PDB entry 6O7I | electron microscopy, 3.20 A resolution | chains C and E of the 11 polymer chains in the assembly

[Chain C]
Molecule: Csm3
Organism: Thermococcus onnurineus (strain NA1)
UniProtKB: B6YWC0 (B6YWC0_THEON); numbering as in UniProt (aligned over 1-290)
Chain sequence (291 residues; row label = number of the first residue in the row; numbering starts at 0):
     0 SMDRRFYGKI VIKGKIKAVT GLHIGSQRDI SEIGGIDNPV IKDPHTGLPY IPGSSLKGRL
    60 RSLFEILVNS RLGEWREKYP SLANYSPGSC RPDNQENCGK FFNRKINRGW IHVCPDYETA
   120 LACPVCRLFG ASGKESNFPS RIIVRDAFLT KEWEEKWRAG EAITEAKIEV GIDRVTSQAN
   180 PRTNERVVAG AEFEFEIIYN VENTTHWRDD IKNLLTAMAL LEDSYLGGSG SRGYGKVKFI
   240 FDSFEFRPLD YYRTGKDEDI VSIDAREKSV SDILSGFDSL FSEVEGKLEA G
Disordered / not traced: 0-3, 27-35, 288-290
Differences from the reference sequence: expression tag (0)

[Chain E]
Molecule: Csm4
Organism: Thermococcus onnurineus (strain NA1)
UniProtKB: B6YWC1 (B6YWC1_THEON); residues 1-289 here = UniProt positions 1-289
Chain sequence (289 residues; numbered 1 to 289; the number before each row is that of its first residue):
     1 MPKFIAVKLI PKGPFRDIPR ADTLFGAIGN AISAIHGQSA VEELVDAFVG GARISSAFPY
    61 SGDTYYLPKP LSVEPALEGI LTGLDEEERY TTAKRLRKAK YLDLKNFELA LRLRPFTIPE
   121 EIPYARVDVP RVVLDRVTQD SSIYFWEEIR FREKSGVYFL YSGPREVFDG YIAPAMRFLG
   181 DTGIGGKSTW GAGLFEVEFH EMKIDAPGSE YSVTLSNALP TKTPVLWRLL RKGGWSFGRR
   241 KPRMTFIAEG SIVKNDPGGM ERLELGLSHE VYVYGLTFPL GVELPEGLE
Disordered / not traced: 1, 82-88, 288-289

[Chain C / chain E interface]
Residue-residue contacts (57):
  Phe5(C) - Ala34(E)
  Phe5(C) - Phe178(E)  hydrophobic
  Lys8(C) - Asp181(E)
  Lys8(C) - Thr182(E)
  Gln26(C) - Pro130(E)
  Asp42(C) - Arg150(E)
  Pro43(C) - Arg150(E)
  His44(C) - Ala125(E)
  His44(C) - Arg150(E)  hydrogen bond (side chain-backbone)
  His44(C) - Phe151(E)
  His44(C) - Arg152(E)  hydrogen bond
  Tyr49(C) - Arg150(E)  hydrogen bond
  Ser53(C) - Arg131(E)  hydrogen bond
  Ser53(C) - Trp190(E)
  Lys56(C) - Thr189(E)
  Arg60(C) - Arg136(E)
  Ser61(C) - Arg136(E)  hydrogen bond
  Glu64(C) - Arg136(E)
  Arg90(C) - Asp135(E)  salt bridge
  Arg90(C) - Asp140(E)  salt bridge
  Phe101(C) - Arg136(E)
  Asn106(C) - Ser142(E)
  Arg107(C) - Asp140(E)  salt bridge
  Arg107(C) - Ser141(E)  hydrogen bond (side chain-backbone)
  Arg107(C) - Ser142(E)  hydrogen bond (backbone-side chain)
  Gly108(C) - Asp135(E)
  Gly108(C) - Ser142(E)
  Trp109(C) - Asp135(E)
  Trp109(C) - Arg136(E)
  Ile110(C) - Val133(E)  hydrophobic
  Ile110(C) - Arg136(E)
  Glu134(C) - Arg239(E)  salt bridge
  Ser139(C) - Thr189(E)  hydrogen bond
  Ile141(C) - Thr189(E)  hydrogen bond (backbone-side chain)
  Ile142(C) - Asp181(E)
  Ile142(C) - Ser188(E)
  Ile142(C) - Gly191(E)
  Val143(C) - Thr189(E)  hydrogen bond (backbone-backbone)
  Val143(C) - Trp190(E)
  Val143(C) - Gly191(E)  hydrogen bond (backbone-backbone)
  Arg144(C) - Lys12(E)  hydrogen bond (side chain-backbone)
  Arg144(C) - Gly191(E)
  Arg144(C) - Leu194(E)
  Asp145(C) - Arg150(E)  salt bridge
  Phe147(C) - Lys12(E)
  Phe147(C) - Arg150(E)
  Glu195(C) - Lys12(E)  salt bridge
  Arg246(C) - Asp181(E)  salt bridge
  Leu248(C) - Ala34(E)
  Tyr251(C) - Pro174(E)
  Tyr251(C) - Arg177(E)
  Tyr251(C) - Phe178(E)  hydrophobic
  Tyr251(C) - Asp181(E)  hydrogen bond
  Arg252(C) - Ile35(E)  hydrogen bond (side chain-backbone)
  Arg252(C) - Arg177(E)  hydrogen bond (backbone-side chain)
  Thr253(C) - Arg177(E)
  Gly254(C) - Arg177(E)
Also at the interface, not in a pair above, chain C (41 interface residues in all): Gly52, Ile65, Ser88, Ile105, His111, Asn136, Ile197
Also at the interface, not in a pair above, chain E (34 interface residues in all): Pro14, Tyr124, Val127, Leu134, Val137, Thr138, Ile143, Gly238

[Overview]
Chain C and chain E form an interface of 41 and 34 residues respectively, with 15 hydrogen bonds and 7 salt
bridges. Among the polar pairs are Arg90(C)-Asp135(E), Arg90(C)-Asp140(E) and Arg107(C)-Asp140(E).
Here chain C is Csm3 and chain E is Csm4, both from Thermococcus onnurineus (strain NA1). Entry 6O7I (Cryo-EM
structure of Csm-crRNA-target RNA ternary bigger complex in complex with cA4 in type III-A CRISPR-Cas ...) was
determined by electron microscopy (same publication as 6O73, 6O74, 6O75, 6O78, 6O79, 6O7B and 3 further
entries).
